8V7L - chains I and W of the 11 polymer chains in the assembly; structure by electron microscopy, 2.90 A resolution.

# Chain I
Molecule: Widom 601 DNA (147-mer) plus 60 base pairs flanking DNA (reverse strand)
Sequence (207 nucleotides; numbered 1 to 207; the number before each row is that of its first residue):
     1 AGAGTGGGAGCTCGGAACACTATCCGACTGGCACCGGCAAGGTCGCTGTT
    51 CAATACATGCACAGGATGTATATATCTGACACGTGCCTGGAGACTAGGGA
   101 GTAATCCCCTTGGCGGTTAAAACGCGGGGGACAGCGCGTACGTGCGTTTA
   151 AGCGGTGCTAGAGCTGTCTACGACCAATTGAGCGGCCTCGGCACCGGGAT
   201 TCTCCAG
Not modelled in the structure: 1-67

# Chain W
Protein: SWI/SNF-related matrix-associated actin-dependent regulator of chromatin subfamily A member 5
From: Homo sapiens
Reference sequence: O60264 (SMCA5_HUMAN); numbering as in UniProt (aligned over 1-1052)
Amino-acid sequence (1052 residues; numbered 1 to 1052; the number before each row is that of its first residue):
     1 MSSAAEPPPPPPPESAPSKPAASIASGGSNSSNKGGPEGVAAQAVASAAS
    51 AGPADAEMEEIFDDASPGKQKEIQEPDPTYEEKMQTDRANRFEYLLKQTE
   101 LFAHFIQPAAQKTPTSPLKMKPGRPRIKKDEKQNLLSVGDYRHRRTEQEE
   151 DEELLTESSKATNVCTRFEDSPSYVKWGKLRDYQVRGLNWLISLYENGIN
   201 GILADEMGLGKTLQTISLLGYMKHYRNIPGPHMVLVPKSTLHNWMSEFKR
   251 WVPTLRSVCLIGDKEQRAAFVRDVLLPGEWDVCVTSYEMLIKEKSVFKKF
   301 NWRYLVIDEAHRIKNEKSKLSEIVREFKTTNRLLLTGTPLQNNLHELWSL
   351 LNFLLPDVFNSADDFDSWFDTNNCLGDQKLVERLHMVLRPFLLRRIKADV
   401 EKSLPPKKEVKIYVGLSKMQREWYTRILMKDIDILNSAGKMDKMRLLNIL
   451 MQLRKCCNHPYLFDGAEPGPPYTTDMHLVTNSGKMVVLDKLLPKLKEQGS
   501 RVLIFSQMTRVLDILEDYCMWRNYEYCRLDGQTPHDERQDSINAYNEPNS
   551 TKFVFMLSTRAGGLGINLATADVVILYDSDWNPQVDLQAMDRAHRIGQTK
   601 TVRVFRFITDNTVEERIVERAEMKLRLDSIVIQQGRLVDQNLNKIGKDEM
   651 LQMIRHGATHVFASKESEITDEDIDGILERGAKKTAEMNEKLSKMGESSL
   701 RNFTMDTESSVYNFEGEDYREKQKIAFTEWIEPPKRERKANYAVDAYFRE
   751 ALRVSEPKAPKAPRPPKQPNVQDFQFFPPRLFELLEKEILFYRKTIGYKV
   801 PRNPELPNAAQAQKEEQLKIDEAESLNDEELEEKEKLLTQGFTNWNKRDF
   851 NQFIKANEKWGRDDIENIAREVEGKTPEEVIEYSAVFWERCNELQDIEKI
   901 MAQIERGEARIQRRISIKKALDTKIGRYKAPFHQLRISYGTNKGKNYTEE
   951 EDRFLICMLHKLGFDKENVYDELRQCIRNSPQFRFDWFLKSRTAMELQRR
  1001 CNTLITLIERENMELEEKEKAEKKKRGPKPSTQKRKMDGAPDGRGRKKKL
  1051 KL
Not modelled in the structure: 1-173, 370-382, 633-1052
Residues lining bound ligands:
  - ADP (adenosine-5'-diphosphate): Lys-179, Leu-180, Arg-181, Gln-184, Glu-206, Met-207, Gly-208, Leu-209, Gly-210, Lys-211, Thr-212, Leu-213, Glu-247, Arg-250, Trp-251, Asn-567, Arg-595, Ile-596
  - Mg2+ (MG): Thr-212, Asn-243, Asp-308, Gly-565
Curated features (UniProtKB/Swiss-Prot):
  - motif: Asp-308 to His-311 (DEAH box)
  - binding site (ATP): Asp-205 to Thr-212
  - modified residue: Ser-2 (N-acetylserine), Ser-66 (Phosphoserine), Thr-113 (Phosphothreonine), Ser-116 (Phosphoserine), Ser-137 (Phosphoserine), Ser-171 (Phosphoserine), Lys-440 (N6-acetyllysine), Ser-755 (Phosphoserine), Ser-825 (Phosphoserine)
  - cross-link (Glycyl lysine isopeptide (Lys-Gly)): Lys-83 (interchain with G-Cter in SUMO2), Lys-644 (interchain with G-Cter in SUMO2), Lys-647 (interchain with G-Cter in SUMO2), Lys-694 (interchain with G-Cter in SUMO2), Lys-722 (interchain with G-Cter in SUMO2), Lys-735 (interchain with G-Cter in SUMO2), Lys-966 (interchain with G-Cter in SUMO2)
  - mutagenesis: Lys-211 (K211R: Abolishes ATP hydrolysis. Binds to chromatin itself, but abolishes the chromatin binding of the cohesin complex component RAD21)

# Interface between chain I and chain W
Contacting residue pairs (13):
  DG154(I) / Arg-312(W)  phosphate contact
  DG154(I) / Lys-319(W)  salt bridge to the phosphate
  DG155(I) / Arg-312(W)  salt bridge to the phosphate
  DG155(I) / Ser-318(W)  phosphate contact
  DG155(I) / Lys-319(W)  hydrogen bond to the phosphate
  DG155(I) / Leu-320(W)  hydrogen bond to the phosphate
  DG155(I) / Arg-560(W)  base contact
  DT156(I) / Arg-312(W)  phosphate contact
  DT156(I) / Lys-314(W)  phosphate contact
  DG157(I) / Asn-342(W)  hydrogen bond to the phosphate
  DC158(I) / Lys-624(W)  salt bridge to the phosphate
  DT159(I) / Arg-616(W)  salt bridge to the phosphate
  DT159(I) / Arg-620(W)  salt bridge to the phosphate
Interface residues without a listed pair, chain I (7 interface residues in all): DT77
Interface residues without a listed pair, chain W (15 interface residues in all): Lys-294, Lys-298, His-311, Asn-315, Trp-581

# Overview
The interface between chain I and chain W involves 7 residues on one side and 15 on the other, with 3 hydrogen
bonds and 5 salt bridges. Polar contacts include DG155(I)/Lys-319(W), DG155(I)/Leu-320(W) and
DG157(I)/Asn-342(W). Bound to chain W: ADP and Mg2+.
Chain I is Widom 601 DNA (147-mer) plus 60 base pairs flanking DNA (reverse strand) and chain W is
SWI/SNF-related matrix-associated actin-dependent regulator of chromatin subfamily A member 5 (Homo sapiens);
the structure, Cryo-EM structure of singly-bound SNF2h-nucleosome complex with SNF2h at inactive SHL2
(conformation 2), was determined by electron microscopy (same publication as 8V4Y and 8V6V).
